Entry 8B1U (electron microscopy, 3.80 A resolution); this record covers chains C and A of the 5 polymer chains in the assembly.

== Chain C ==
Protein: RecBCD enzyme subunit RecC
From: Escherichia coli
Notes: EC 3.1.11.5
Reference sequence: P07648 (RECC_ECOLI); residues 1-1122 here = UniProt positions 1-1122
Amino-acid sequence (1122 residues; numbered 1 to 1122; the number before each row is that of its first residue):
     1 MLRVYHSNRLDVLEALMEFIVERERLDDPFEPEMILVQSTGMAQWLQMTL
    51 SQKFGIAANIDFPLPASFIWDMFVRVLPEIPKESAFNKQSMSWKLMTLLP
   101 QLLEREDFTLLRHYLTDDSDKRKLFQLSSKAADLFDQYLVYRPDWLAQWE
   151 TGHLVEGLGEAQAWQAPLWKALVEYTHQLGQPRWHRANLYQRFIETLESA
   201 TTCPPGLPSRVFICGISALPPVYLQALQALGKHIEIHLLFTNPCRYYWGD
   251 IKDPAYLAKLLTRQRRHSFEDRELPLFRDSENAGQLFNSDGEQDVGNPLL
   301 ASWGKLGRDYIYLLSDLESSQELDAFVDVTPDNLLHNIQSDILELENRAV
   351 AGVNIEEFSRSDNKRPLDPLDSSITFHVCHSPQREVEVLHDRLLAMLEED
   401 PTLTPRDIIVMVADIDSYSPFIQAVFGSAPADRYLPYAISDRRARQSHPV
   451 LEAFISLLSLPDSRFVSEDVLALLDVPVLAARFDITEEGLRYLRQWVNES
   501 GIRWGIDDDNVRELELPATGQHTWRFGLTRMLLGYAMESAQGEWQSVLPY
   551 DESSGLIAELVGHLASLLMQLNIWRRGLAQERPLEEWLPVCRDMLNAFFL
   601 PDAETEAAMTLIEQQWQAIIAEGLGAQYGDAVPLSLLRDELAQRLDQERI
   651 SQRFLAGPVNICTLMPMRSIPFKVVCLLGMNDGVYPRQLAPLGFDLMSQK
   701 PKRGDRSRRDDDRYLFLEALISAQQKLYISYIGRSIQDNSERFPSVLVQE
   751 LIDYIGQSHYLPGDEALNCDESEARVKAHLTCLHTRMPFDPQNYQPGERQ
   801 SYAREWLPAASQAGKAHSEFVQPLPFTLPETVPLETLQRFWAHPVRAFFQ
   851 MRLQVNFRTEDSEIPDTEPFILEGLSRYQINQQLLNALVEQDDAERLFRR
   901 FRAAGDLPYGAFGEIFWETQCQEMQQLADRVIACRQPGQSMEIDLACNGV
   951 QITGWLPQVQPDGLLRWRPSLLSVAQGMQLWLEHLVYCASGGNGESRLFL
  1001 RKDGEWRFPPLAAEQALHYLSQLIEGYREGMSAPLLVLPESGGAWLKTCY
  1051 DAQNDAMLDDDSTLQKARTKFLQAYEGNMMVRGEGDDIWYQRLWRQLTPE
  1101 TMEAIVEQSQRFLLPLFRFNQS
Not modelled in the structure: 253-293, 1122

== Chain A ==
Protein: Anti-RecBCD protein 2
From: Salmonella phage P22
Reference sequence: P11191 (ABC2_BPP22); residues 1-97 here = UniProt positions 1-97
Amino-acid sequence (97 residues; numbered 1 to 97; the number before each row is that of its first residue):
     1 MPAPLYGADDPRRCSGNSVSEVLDKFRKNYDLIMSLPQETKEEKEFRHCI
    51 WLAEKEERERIYQTAIRPFRKATYTKFIEIDPRLRDYRSRYAGISNN
Not modelled in the structure: 1-2, 67-97
Sequence notes: conflict Ala92 (Gly in P11191), Gly93 (Ala in P11191)
From the paper describing this entry:
  - mutagenesis - P68A: abolished binding to host PpiB protein

== Interface between chain C and chain A ==
Residue-residue contacts - 48 pairs, chain C then chain A:
  Met1(C) - Gln38(A)
  Arg3(C) - Met34(A)  hydrogen bond (side chain-backbone)
  Ala15(C) - Leu23(A)  hydrophobic
  Leu16(C) - Phe26(A)  hydrophobic
  Phe19(C) - Phe26(A)  hydrophobic
  Phe19(C) - Arg27(A)
  Phe19(C) - Tyr30(A)  hydrophobic
  Ile20(C) - Tyr30(A)  hydrophobic
  Arg23(C) - Tyr30(A)
  Glu24(C) - Tyr30(A)  hydrogen bond
  Glu24(C) - Met34(A)
  Arg245(C) - Pro4(A)
  Arg245(C) - Ser15(A)
  Tyr246(C) - Trp51(A)
  Tyr246(C) - Leu52(A)  hydrophobic
  Tyr246(C) - Lys55(A)
  Tyr247(C) - Leu52(A)
  Lys252(C) - Glu45(A)
  Asp316(C) - Lys41(A)  salt bridge
  Leu317(C) - Lys44(A)
  Ser319(C) - Gln38(A)
  Ser320(C) - Lys44(A)  hydrogen bond
  Gln321(C) - Arg12(A)
  Gln321(C) - Ile33(A)
  Gln321(C) - Leu36(A)
  Gln321(C) - Pro37(A)
  Gln321(C) - Gln38(A)
  Glu322(C) - Arg13(A)
  Glu322(C) - Glu39(A)
  Glu322(C) - Lys44(A)
  Glu322(C) - Arg47(A)  salt bridge
  Glu322(C) - His48(A)  salt bridge
  Leu323(C) - Arg12(A)
  Leu323(C) - Phe26(A)  hydrophobic
  Asp324(C) - Arg13(A)  salt bridge
  Asp324(C) - Cys14(A)  hydrogen bond (backbone-backbone)
  Asp324(C) - Ser15(A)
  Asp324(C) - Arg47(A)  salt bridge
  Asp324(C) - Trp51(A)
  Ala325(C) - Cys14(A)  hydrophobic
  Ala325(C) - Val22(A)  hydrophobic
  Phe326(C) - Ser15(A)
  Phe326(C) - Gly16(A)
  Phe326(C) - Val22(A)
  Asp328(C) - Ala3(A)
  Asp328(C) - Gly16(A)  hydrogen bond (backbone-backbone)
  Asp328(C) - Asn17(A)
  Leu345(C) - Lys55(A)  hydrogen bond (backbone-side chain)
Interface residues without a listed pair, chain C (31 interface residues in all): Val12, Leu314, Ser315, Glu318, Val327, Glu344, Asn363
Interface residues without a listed pair, chain A (31 interface residues in all): Ser18, Val19, Asp31, Ile66

== In short ==
The chain C/chain A interface involves 31 residues from each chain; the contacts include 6 hydrogen bonds and
5 salt bridges. Polar pairs include Asp316(C)-Lys41(A), Glu322(C)-Arg47(A) and Glu322(C)-His48(A). The paper
reports that P68A of chain A abolishes binding to host PpiB protein.
Chain C is RecBCD enzyme subunit RecC (Escherichia coli) and chain A is Anti-RecBCD protein 2 (Salmonella
phage P22); the structure, RecBCD-DNA in complex with the phage protein Abc2 and host PpiB, was determined by
electron microscopy together with 8B1R and 8B1T from the same study.
